Entry 6UZ4 (solution NMR); this record covers chains A and B.

== Chain A ==
Molecule: Plasminogen
Source organism: Homo sapiens
Notes: EC 3.4.21.7
Reference sequence: P00747 (PLMN_HUMAN); residues 166-243 here correspond to UniProt positions 185-262 (UniProt number = residue number + 19)
Amino-acid sequence (87 residues; numbered -7 to 245; 166 numbers in that range are skipped by the numbering (no residue carries them; nothing is unmodelled there); the number before each row is that of its first residue; numbers below 1 keep their minus sign (Tyr-7 is residue -7)):
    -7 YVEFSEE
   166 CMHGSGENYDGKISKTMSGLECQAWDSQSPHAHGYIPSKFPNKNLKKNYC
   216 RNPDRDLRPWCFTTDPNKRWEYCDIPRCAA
Not modelled in the structure: -7 to -3, 244-245
Construct notes: expression tag (-7 to -1, 244-245); engineered mutation Gly169 (Cys188 in P00747), Asp221 (Glu240 in P00747), Tyr237 (Leu256 in P00747)
Disulfides: Cys166-Cys243, Cys187-Cys226, Cys215-Cys238

== Chain B ==
Molecule: M protein
Source organism: Streptococcus pyogenes NS88.2
Reference sequence: M4I022 (M4I022_STRPY); residues 95-149 here correspond to UniProt positions 54-108 (UniProt number = residue number - 41)
Amino-acid sequence (57 residues; numbered -2 to 149; 95 numbers in that range are skipped by the numbering (no residue carries them; nothing is unmodelled there); the number before each row is that of its first residue; numbers below 1 keep their minus sign (Gly-2 is residue -2)):
    -2 GS
    95 AGLQEKERELEDLKDAELKRLNEERHDHDKREAERKALEDKLADKQEHLD
   145 GALRY
Construct notes: expression tag (-2 to -1)

== Interface between chain A and chain B ==
Contacting residue pairs - 18 pairs, chain A then chain B:
  Tyr200(A) - Arg119(B)
  Asn207(A) - Arg102(B)
  Asn207(A) - Leu104(B)
  Asn207(A) - Leu107(B)
  Lys208(A) - Glu111(B)
  Asp219(A) - Asn116(B)
  Asp219(A) - Arg119(B)
  Arg220(A) - Lys108(B)
  Arg220(A) - Glu111(B)
  Arg220(A) - Leu112(B)
  Asp221(A) - Arg119(B)
  Trp225(A) - Arg119(B)
  Asn232(A) - Glu133(B)
  Lys233(A) - Glu126(B)
  Arg234(A) - Glu126(B)
  Trp235(A) - Arg119(B)
  Trp235(A) - Asp123(B)
  Tyr237(A) - Arg119(B)
Interface residues without a listed pair, chain A (14 interface residues in all): Phe205, Pro218
Interface residues without a listed pair, chain B (12 interface residues in all): Arg114

== Overview ==
Chain A and chain B form an interface of 14 and 12 residues respectively.
Here chain A is Plasminogen (Homo sapiens) and chain B is M protein (Streptococcus pyogenes NS88.2). Entry
6UZ4 (Solution structure of AGL55-Kringle 2 complex) was determined by solution NMR.
